8YBY - chains B and A of the 5 polymer chains in the assembly; structure by electron microscopy, 4.40 A resolution (low resolution: residue-level contacts below are approximate; hydrogen-bond / salt-bridge calls are withheld).

# Chain B
Name: Spike glycoprotein
Source organism: Severe acute respiratory syndrome coronavirus
UniProt: P0DTC2 (SPIKE_SARS2); residues 1-1273 here = UniProt positions 1-1273
Chain sequence (1273 residues; row label = number of the first residue in the row):
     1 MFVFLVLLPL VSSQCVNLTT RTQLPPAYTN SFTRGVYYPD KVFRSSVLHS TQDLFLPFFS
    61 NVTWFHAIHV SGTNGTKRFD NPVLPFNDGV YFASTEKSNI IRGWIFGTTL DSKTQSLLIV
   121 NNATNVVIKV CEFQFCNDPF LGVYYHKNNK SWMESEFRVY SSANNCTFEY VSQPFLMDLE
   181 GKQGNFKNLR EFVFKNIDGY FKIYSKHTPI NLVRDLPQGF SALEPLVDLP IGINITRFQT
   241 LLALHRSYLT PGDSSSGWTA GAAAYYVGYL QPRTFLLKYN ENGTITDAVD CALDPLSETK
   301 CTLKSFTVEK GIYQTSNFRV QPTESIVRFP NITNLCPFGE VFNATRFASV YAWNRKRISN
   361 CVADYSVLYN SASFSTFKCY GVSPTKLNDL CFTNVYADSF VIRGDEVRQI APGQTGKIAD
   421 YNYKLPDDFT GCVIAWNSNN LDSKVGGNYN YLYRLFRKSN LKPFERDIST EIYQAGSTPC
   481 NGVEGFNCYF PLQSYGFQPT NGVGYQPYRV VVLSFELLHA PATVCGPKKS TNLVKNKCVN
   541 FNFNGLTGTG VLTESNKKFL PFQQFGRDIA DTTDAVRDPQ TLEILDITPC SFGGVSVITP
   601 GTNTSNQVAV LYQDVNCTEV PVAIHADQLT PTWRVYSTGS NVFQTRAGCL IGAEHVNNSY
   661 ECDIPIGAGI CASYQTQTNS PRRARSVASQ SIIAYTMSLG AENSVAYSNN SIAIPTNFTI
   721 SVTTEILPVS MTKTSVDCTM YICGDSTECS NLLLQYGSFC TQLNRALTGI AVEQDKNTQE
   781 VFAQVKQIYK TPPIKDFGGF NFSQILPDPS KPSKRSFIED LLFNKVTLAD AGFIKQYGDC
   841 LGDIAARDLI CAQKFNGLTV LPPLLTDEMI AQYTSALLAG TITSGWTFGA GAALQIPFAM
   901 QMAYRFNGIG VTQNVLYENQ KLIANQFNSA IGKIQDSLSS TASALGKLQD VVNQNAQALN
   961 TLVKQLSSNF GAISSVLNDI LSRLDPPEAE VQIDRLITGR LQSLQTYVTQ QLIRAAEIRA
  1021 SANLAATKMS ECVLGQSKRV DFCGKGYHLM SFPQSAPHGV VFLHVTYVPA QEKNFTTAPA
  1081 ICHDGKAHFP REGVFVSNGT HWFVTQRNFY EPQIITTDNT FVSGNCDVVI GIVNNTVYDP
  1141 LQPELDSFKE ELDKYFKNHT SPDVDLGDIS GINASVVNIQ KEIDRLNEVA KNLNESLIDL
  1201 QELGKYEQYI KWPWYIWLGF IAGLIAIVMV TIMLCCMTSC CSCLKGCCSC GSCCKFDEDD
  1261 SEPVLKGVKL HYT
Unresolved in the structure: 1-25, 67-78, 142-152, 178-185, 247-260, 629-637, 677-690, 829-851, 1150-1273
Disulfide bonds: C131-C166, C291-C301, C336-C361, C379-C432, C391-C525, C480-C488, C538-C590, C617-C649, C662-C671, C738-C760, C743-C749, C1032-C1043, C1082-C1126
Differences from the reference sequence: conflict P986 (Lys in P0DTC2), P987 (Val in P0DTC2)
Swiss-Prot annotation at these positions:
  - region: N280 to C301 (Putative superantigen), R403 to D405 (Integrin-binding motif), N448 to F456 (Immunodominant HLA epitope recognized by the CD8+), P681 to A684 (Putative superantigen), S816 to Y837 (Fusion peptide 1), K835 to F855 (Fusion peptide 2), D1163 to E1202 (Heptad repeat 2)
  - motif: M1237 to C1241 (Binding to host endocytosis trafficking protein SNX27), D1257 to E1262 (Diacidic ER export motif (host COPII)), S1261 to G1267 (Binding to host plasma membrane localising/FERM domain proteins), K1269 to T1273 (KxHxx, ER retrieval signal (COPI))
  - site (Cleavage): R685, S686, R815, S816
  - lipidation (S-palmitoyl cysteine): C1235, C1236, C1240, C1241, C1243, C1247, C1248, C1250, C1253, C1254
  - glycosylation: N17 (N-linked (GlcNAc...) (complex) asparagine), N61 (N-linked (GlcNAc...) (hybrid) asparagine), N74 (N-linked (GlcNAc...) (complex) asparagine), N122 (N-linked (GlcNAc...) (hybrid) asparagine), N149 (N-linked (GlcNAc...) (complex) asparagine), N165 (N-linked (GlcNAc...) (complex) asparagine), N234 (N-linked (GlcNAc...) (high mannose) asparagine), N282 (N-linked (GlcNAc...) (complex) asparagine), T323 (O-linked (GalNAc) threonine), S325 (O-linked (HexNAc...) serine), N331 (N-linked (GlcNAc...) (complex) asparagine), N343 (N-linked (GlcNAc...) (complex) asparagine), N603 (N-linked (GlcNAc...) (hybrid) asparagine), N616 (N-linked (GlcNAc...) (complex) asparagine), N657 (N-linked (GlcNAc...) (complex) asparagine), T676 (O-linked (GlcNAc...) threonine), T678 (O-linked (GlcNAc...) threonine), N709 (N-linked (GlcNAc...) (high mannose) asparagine), N717 (N-linked (GlcNAc...) (hybrid) asparagine), N801 (N-linked (GlcNAc...) (hybrid) asparagine) and 6 more in UniProt
  - natural variant: L5 (L5F: In strain: Iota/B.1.526), S13 (S13I: In strain: Epsilon/B.1.427/B.1.429), L18 (L18F: In strain: Beta/B.1.351, Gamma/P.1 and 1 more), T19 (T19I: In strain: Omicron/BQ.1.1, Omicron/XBB.1.5 and 1 more; T19R: In strain: Delta/B.1.617.2, Omicron/BA.2 and 4 more), T20 (T20N: In strain: Gamma/P.1), L24 to A27 (sequence variant, change not given here; In strain: Omicron/BA.2, Omicron/BA.2.12.1 and 6 more), P26 (P26S: In strain: Gamma/P.1), Q52 (Q52H: In strain: Omicron/EG.5.1), A67 (A67V: In strain: Eta/B.1.525, Omicron/BA.1), H69 to V70 (deletion: In strain: Alpha/B.1.1.7, Eta/B.1.525 and 5 more), G75 (G75V: In strain: Lambda/C.37), T76 (T76I: In strain: Lambda/C.37), 83 further natural variant entries in UniProt
  - mutagenesis: H69 to V70 (Increased incorporation of cleaved spike into virions), N121 (N121Q: Partial loss of biliverdin affinity), R190 (R190K: Partial loss of biliverdin affinity), N234 (N234Q: Increased resistance to neutralizing antibodies), N331 (N331Q: Reduced viral infectivity), N343 (N343Q: Reduced viral infectivity), L452 (L452R: Increased resistance to neutralizing antibodies. Decreases HLA binding to NF9 epitope. Increased binding affinity to human ACE2), Y453 (Y453F: Decreased HLA binding to NF9 epitope. Increased binding affinity to human ACE2), A475 (A475V: Increased resistance to neutralizing antibodies), V483 (V483A: Increased resistance to neutralizing antibodies), E484 (E484D: Increased replication in human TMEM106B overexpressing cells), F490 (F490L: Increased resistance to neutralizing antibodies and human covalescent sera neutralization), 16 further mutagenesis entries in UniProt
From the paper describing this entry:
  - conformationally variable residues: Y489, Q493

# Chain A
Name: THSC20.HVTR26 (Fab26) - Heavy Chain
Source organism: Homo sapiens
Chain sequence (231 residues; row label = number of the first residue in the row):
     1 EVQLVESGGG LVQPGGSLRL SCAASGFTVS SNYMSWVRQA PGKGLEWVSA IYSGDSTYYA
    61 DSVKGRFTIS RHNPKNTLYL QMNSLRAEDT AVYYCARLVG ALTNIVVSGD GGAFDIWGQG
   121 TMVTVSSAST KGPSVFPLAP SSKSTSGGTA ALGCLVKDYF PEPVTVSWNS GALTSGVHTF
   181 PAVLQSSGLY SLSSVVTVPS SSLGTQTYIC NVNHKPSNTK VDKRVEPKSC D
Unresolved in the structure: 231
Disulfide bonds: C22-C95, C154-C210

# Interface between chain B and chain A
Pairs across the interface (7):
  A475(B) - G109(A)
  V483(B) - Y58(A)
  E484(B) - Y52(A)
  E484(B) - Y58(A)
  F486(B) - D110(A)
  N487(B) - D110(A)
  Y489(B) - A101(A)
Also at the interface, not in a pair above, chain B (8 interface residues in all): Q474, G485
Also at the interface, not in a pair above, chain A (6 interface residues in all): Y33
Interface features reported in the paper:
  - specific contacts: Y489(B)-A101(A) (hydrogen bond)
  - epitope / paratope residues, chain B: A475(B), V483(B), E484(B), N487(B), Y489(B)
  - epitope / paratope residues, chain A: A101(A)

# In short
Chain B and chain A form an interface of 8 and 6 residues respectively. The paper describes a hydrogen bond
between Y489(B) and A101(A). From UniProt: 29 mutagenesis sites on chain B. From the paper: epitope/paratope
residues A475(B), V483(B) and A101(A) among others; conformational variability at Y489(B) and Q493(B).
Chain B is Spike glycoprotein (Severe acute respiratory syndrome coronavirus) and chain A is THSC20.HVTR26
(Fab26) - Heavy Chain (Homo sapiens); the structure, State - I: Spike 2-up RBD with THSC20.HVTR26 (Fab26) -
single Fab masked, was determined by electron microscopy together with 8YBS and 8YBZ from the same study.
